PDB entry 2KHH | solution NMR | chains A and B

== Chain A ==
Molecule: mRNA export factor MEX67
Organism: Saccharomyces cerevisiae
Notes: fragment: TAP-C domain
UniProt: Q99257 (MEX67_YEAST); residues 543-599 here = UniProt positions 543-599
Sequence (59 residues; each row starts with the number of its first residue):
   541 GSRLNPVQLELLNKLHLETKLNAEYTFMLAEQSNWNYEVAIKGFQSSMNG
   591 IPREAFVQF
Disordered / not traced: 541-542
Sequence notes: expression tag (541-542)

== Chain B ==
Molecule: FxFG
Sequence (9 residues; each row starts with the number of its first residue):
     1 DSGFSFGSK

== Interface between chain A and chain B ==
Pairs across the interface (20):
  Leu-561(A) with Phe-6(B)
  Tyr-565(A) with Asp-1(B)
  Met-568(A) with Phe-4(B)
  Leu-569(A) with Phe-6(B)
  Gln-572(A) with Phe-4(B); Ser-5(B); Phe-6(B)
  Gly-583(A) with Phe-6(B); Gly-7(B)
  Phe-584(A) with Phe-6(B)
  Ser-586(A) with Phe-6(B); Gly-7(B); Ser-8(B)
  Ser-587(A) with Phe-4(B); Ser-5(B); Phe-6(B)
  Gly-590(A) with Phe-4(B)
  Ile-591(A) with Phe-4(B); Phe-6(B)
  Glu-594(A) with Asp-1(B)
Other interface residues (no listed pair), chain B (7 interface residues in all): Ser-2

== Overview ==
The interface between chain A and chain B involves 12 residues on one side and 7 on the other.
Chain A is mRNA export factor MEX67 (Saccharomyces cerevisiae) and chain B is FxFG; the structure, Structural
requirements for the UBA domain of the mRNA export factor Mex67 to bind its specific ..., was determined by
solution NMR.
